9CGR - chains A and B of the 4 polymer chains in the assembly; structure by X-ray diffraction, 2.40 A resolution.

# Chain A
Name: Major histocompatibility complex class I-related gene protein
Organism: Homo sapiens
UniProt: Q95460 (HMR1_HUMAN); residues 1-270 here correspond to UniProt positions 23-292 (UniProt number = residue number + 22)
Amino-acid sequence (271 residues; row label = number of the first residue in the row; numbering starts at 0):
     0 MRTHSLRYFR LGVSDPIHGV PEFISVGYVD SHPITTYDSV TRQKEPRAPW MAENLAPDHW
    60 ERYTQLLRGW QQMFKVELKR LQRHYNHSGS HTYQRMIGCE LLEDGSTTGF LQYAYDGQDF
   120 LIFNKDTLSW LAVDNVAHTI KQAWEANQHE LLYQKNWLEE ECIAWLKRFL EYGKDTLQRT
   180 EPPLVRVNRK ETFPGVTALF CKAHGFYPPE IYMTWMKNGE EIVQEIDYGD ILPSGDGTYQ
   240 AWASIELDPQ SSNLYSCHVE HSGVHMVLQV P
Not modelled in the structure: 190-194
Differences from the reference sequence: initiating methionine (0); conflict Ser261 (Cys283 in Q95460)
Swiss-Prot annotation at these positions:
  - binding site (5-(2-oxoethylideneamino)-6-(D-ribitylamino)uracil): Arg9, Ser24, Lys43, Arg94, Tyr152, Gln153
  - binding site (5-(2-oxopropylideneamino)-6-(D-ribitylamino)uracil): Arg9, Ser24, Lys43, Arg94, Tyr152, Gln153
  - binding site (7-hydroxy-6-methyl-8-(1-D-ribityl)lumazine): Arg9, Ser24, Lys43, Arg94, Tyr152, Gln153
  - binding site (8-(9H-purin-6-yl)-2-oxa-8-azabicyclo[3.3.1]nona-3,6-diene-4,6-dicarbaldehyde): Arg9, Lys43, His58, Arg94
  - binding site (2-amino-4-oxopteridine-6-carbaldehyde): Lys43
  - binding site (pyridoxal): Lys43
  - glycosylation: Asn85 (N-linked (GlcNAc...) asparagine)
Disulfide bonds: Cys98-Cys161, Cys200-Cys256
Glycans and other covalent adducts: pyridoxal (PXL) linked to Lys43
Ligand contacts: pyridoxal (PXL; 3-hydroxy-5-(hydroxymethyl)-2-methylisonicotinaldehyde): Tyr7, Ser24, Thr34, His58, Tyr62, Leu66, Trp69, Trp164, Phe168
From the paper describing this entry:
  - binding site for pyridoxal: Tyr7, Ser24, Lys43, Tyr62, Trp69, Trp156
  - conformationally variable residues: Lys43
  - mutagenesis - R9H: increased signaling in response to pyridoxal

# Chain B
Name: Beta-2-microglobulin
Organism: Homo sapiens
UniProt: P61769 (B2MG_HUMAN); residues 1-99 here correspond to UniProt positions 21-119 (UniProt number = residue number + 20)
Amino-acid sequence (100 residues; each row starts with the number of its first residue; numbering starts at 0):
     0 MIQRTPKIQV YSRHPAENGK SNFLNCYVSG FHPSDIEVDL LKNGERIEKV EHSDLSFSKD
    60 WSFYLLYYTE FTPTEKDEYA CRVNHVTLSQ PKIVKWDRDM
Not modelled in the structure: 98-99
Differences from the reference sequence: initiating methionine (0)
Swiss-Prot annotation at these positions:
  - modified residue: Gln2 (Pyrrolidone carboxylic acid)
  - glycosylation: Ile1 (N-linked (Glc) (glycation) isoleucine), Lys19 (N-linked (Glc) (glycation) lysine), Lys41 (N-linked (Glc) (glycation) lysine), Lys48 (N-linked (Glc) (glycation) lysine), Lys58 (N-linked (Glc) (glycation) lysine), Lys91 (N-linked (Glc) (glycation) lysine), Lys94 (N-linked (Glc) (glycation) lysine)
Disulfide bonds: Cys25-Cys80

# Interface between chain A and chain B
Residue-residue contacts (46):
  Arg6(A) - Lys58(B)
  Phe8(A) - Phe56(B)  hydrophobic
  Phe8(A) - Ser57(B)
  Leu10(A) - Phe56(B)  hydrophobic
  Leu10(A) - Phe62(B)  hydrophobic
  Val19(A) - Asp34(B)
  Val25(A) - Phe56(B)  hydrophobic
  Tyr27(A) - Ser55(B)
  Tyr27(A) - Phe56(B)  hydrogen bond (side chain-backbone)
  Arg46(A) - Asp53(B)  salt bridge
  Ser89(A) - Met0(B)
  His90(A) - Met0(B)
  Thr91(A) - His31(B)  hydrogen bond
  Gln93(A) - His31(B)  hydrogen bond
  Gln93(A) - Trp60(B)  hydrogen bond (side chain-backbone)
  Gln93(A) - Phe62(B)
  Arg94(A) - Trp60(B)
  Met95(A) - Lys58(B)
  Met95(A) - Trp60(B)  hydrophobic
  Gln111(A) - Trp60(B)
  Tyr112(A) - Trp60(B)
  Ala113(A) - Trp60(B)  hydrophobic
  Asp115(A) - Met0(B)
  Asp115(A) - Ile1(B)
  Asp115(A) - His31(B)
  Gly116(A) - Arg3(B)  hydrogen bond (backbone-side chain)
  Gly116(A) - His31(B)
  Gly116(A) - Trp60(B)
  Gln117(A) - Ile1(B)
  Asp118(A) - Trp60(B)  hydrogen bond
  His203(A) - Pro14(B)
  Asp229(A) - Lys6(B)  salt bridge
  Asp229(A) - Gln8(B)
  Leu231(A) - Gln8(B)
  Leu231(A) - Tyr10(B)
  Leu231(A) - Tyr26(B)  hydrophobic
  Pro232(A) - Tyr10(B)  hydrogen bond (backbone-side chain)
  Pro232(A) - Asn24(B)
  Pro232(A) - Tyr26(B)
  Ser233(A) - Arg12(B)  hydrogen bond (backbone-side chain)
  Ser233(A) - Asn24(B)  hydrogen bond (backbone-side chain)
  Gly234(A) - Arg12(B)  hydrogen bond (backbone-side chain)
  Asp235(A) - Arg12(B)
  Gln239(A) - Tyr10(B)
  Gln239(A) - Ser11(B)  hydrogen bond (side chain-backbone)
  Gln239(A) - Arg12(B)  hydrogen bond (side chain-backbone)
Other interface residues (no listed pair), chain A (31 interface residues in all): Ile16, Ile23, Arg185
Other interface residues (no listed pair), chain B (26 interface residues in all): His13, Pro32, Ser33, Leu54, Asp59, Leu65

# Overview
31 residues of chain A face 26 of chain B across their interface; the contacts include 12 hydrogen bonds and 2
salt bridges. Polar pairs include Arg46(A)-Asp53(B), Asp229(A)-Lys6(B) and Tyr27(A)-Phe56(B). The paper
reports a binding site for pyridoxal at Tyr7(A), Ser24(A) and Lys43(A) among others; R9H of chain A increases
signaling in response to pyridoxal.
Here chain A is Major histocompatibility complex class I-related gene protein and chain B is
Beta-2-microglobulin, both from Homo sapiens. Entry 9CGR (Structure of human MAIT A-F7 TCR in complex with
human MR1-Pyridoxal) was determined by X-ray diffraction (same publication as 9CGS).
